2LBS - chains A and B; structure by solution NMR.

[Chain A]
Molecule: 32-nt RNA strand
Sequence (32 nucleotides; numbered 1 to 32; the number before each row is that of its first residue):
     1 GGGAUACCAU GUUCAAGUGA ACGUGGUAUC UC

[Chain B]
Name: Ribonuclease 3
Source organism: Saccharomyces cerevisiae
Notes: EC 3.1.26.3; fragment: DRBM domain residues 366-453
UniProt: Q02555 (RNT1_YEAST); numbering as in UniProt (aligned over 366-453)
Sequence (90 residues; numbered 364 to 453; the number before each row is that of its first residue):
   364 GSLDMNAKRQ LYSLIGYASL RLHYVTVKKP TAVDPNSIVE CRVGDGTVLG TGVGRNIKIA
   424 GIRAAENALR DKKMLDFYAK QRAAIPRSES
Construct notes: expression tag (364-365)
What the authors report for this chain:
  - binding site for the 32-nt RNA strand (chain A): Asp367, Met368, Lys371, Arg372, Ser376
  - conformationally variable residues (order/disorder transition, side-chain flip): Leu366, Met368, Arg372, Ser376

[Chain A / chain B interface]
Pairs across the interface (20; chain A residue first):
  U5(A) with Pro393(B), sugar contact; Asn419(B), phosphate contact; Ile420(B), phosphate contact
  A6(A) with Ile420(B), phosphate contact
  C14(A) with Met368(B), sugar contact
  A15(A) with Met368(B), sugar contact
  G17(A) with Met368(B), base contact; Asn369(B), base contact; Arg372(B), sugar contact
  U18(A) with Ser376(B), phosphate contact
  G19(A) with Lys371(B), base contact; Tyr375(B), phosphate contact; Ser376(B), sugar contact
  A20(A) with Asp367(B), sugar contact; Lys371(B), sugar contact; Tyr375(B), phosphate contact
  A21(A) with Asp367(B), sugar contact
  C22(A) with Lys421(B), phosphate contact
  G23(A) with Lys421(B), phosphate contact
  C30(A) with Ala395(B), sugar contact
Also at the interface, not in a pair above, chain A (14 interface residues in all): U29, U31
Also at the interface, not in a pair above, chain B (13 interface residues in all): Val396

[Overview]
14 residues of chain A face 13 of chain B across their interface. From the paper: a binding site for the 32-nt
RNA strand (chain A) at Asp367(B), Met368(B) and Lys371(B) among others; conformational variability at
Leu366(B), Met368(B) and Arg372(B) among others.
Here chain A is a 32-nt RNA strand and chain B is Ribonuclease 3 (Saccharomyces cerevisiae). Entry 2LBS
(Solution structure of double-stranded RNA binding domain of S. cerevisiae RNase III (Rnt1p) in complex with
...) was determined by solution NMR together with 2LUP from the same study.
